Entry 3E4Z (X-ray diffraction, 2.28 A resolution); this record covers chains A and C.

# Chain A
Protein: Insulin-degrading enzyme
Source organism: Homo sapiens
Notes: EC 3.4.24.56
UniProtKB: Q5T5N2 (Q5T5N2_HUMAN); residues 42-1019 here = UniProt positions 42-1019
Amino-acid sequence (990 residues; each row starts with the number of its first residue):
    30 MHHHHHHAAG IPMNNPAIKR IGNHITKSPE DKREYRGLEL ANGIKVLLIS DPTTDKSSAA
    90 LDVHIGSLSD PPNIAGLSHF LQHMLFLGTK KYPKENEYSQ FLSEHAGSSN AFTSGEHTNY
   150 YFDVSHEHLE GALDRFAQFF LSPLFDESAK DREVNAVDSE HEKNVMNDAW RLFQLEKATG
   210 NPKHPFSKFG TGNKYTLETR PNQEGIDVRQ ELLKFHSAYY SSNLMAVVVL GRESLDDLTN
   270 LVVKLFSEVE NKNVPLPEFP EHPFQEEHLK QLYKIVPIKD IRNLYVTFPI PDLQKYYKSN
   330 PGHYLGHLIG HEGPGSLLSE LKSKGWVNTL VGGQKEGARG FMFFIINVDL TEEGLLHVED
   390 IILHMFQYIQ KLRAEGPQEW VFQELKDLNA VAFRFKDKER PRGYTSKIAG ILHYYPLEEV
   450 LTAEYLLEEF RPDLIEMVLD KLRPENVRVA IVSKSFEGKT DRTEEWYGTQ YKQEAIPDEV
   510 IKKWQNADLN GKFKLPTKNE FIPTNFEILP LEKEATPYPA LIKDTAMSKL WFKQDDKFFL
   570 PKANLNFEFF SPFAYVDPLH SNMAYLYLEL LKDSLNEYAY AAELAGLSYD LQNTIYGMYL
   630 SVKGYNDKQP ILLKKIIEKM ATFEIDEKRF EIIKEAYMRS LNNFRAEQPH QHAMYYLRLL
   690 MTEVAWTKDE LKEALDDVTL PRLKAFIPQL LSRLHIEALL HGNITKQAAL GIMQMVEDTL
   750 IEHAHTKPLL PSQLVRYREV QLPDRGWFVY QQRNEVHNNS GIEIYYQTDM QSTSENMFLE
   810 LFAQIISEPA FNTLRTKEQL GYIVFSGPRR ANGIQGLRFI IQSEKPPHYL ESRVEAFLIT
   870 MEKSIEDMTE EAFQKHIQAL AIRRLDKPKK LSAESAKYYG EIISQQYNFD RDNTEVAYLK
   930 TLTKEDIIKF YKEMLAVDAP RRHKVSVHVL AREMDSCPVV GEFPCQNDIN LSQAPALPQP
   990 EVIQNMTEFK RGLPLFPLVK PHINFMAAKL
Unresolved in the structure: 30-42, 680, 964-978, 1012-1019
Sequence notes: expression tag (30-41); engineered mutation L110 (Cys in Q5T5N2), Q111 (Glu in Q5T5N2), S171 (Cys in Q5T5N2), A178 (Cys in Q5T5N2), V257 (Cys in Q5T5N2), L414 (Cys in Q5T5N2), N573 (Cys in Q5T5N2), S590 (Cys in Q5T5N2), S789 (Cys in Q5T5N2), A812 (Cys in Q5T5N2), A819 (Cys in Q5T5N2), S904 (Cys in Q5T5N2), Y908 (Trp in Q5T5N2)

# Chain C
Protein: Insulin-like growth factor II
Source organism: Homo sapiens
UniProtKB: P01344 (IGF2_HUMAN); residues 1-67 here correspond to UniProt positions 25-91 (UniProt number = residue number + 24)
Amino-acid sequence (67 residues; numbered 1 to 67; the number before each row is that of its first residue):
     1 AYRPSETLCG GELVDTLQFV CGDRGFYFSR PASRVSRRSR GIVEECCFRS CDLALLETYC
    61 ATPAKSE
Unresolved in the structure: 4-12, 19-67
Swiss-Prot annotation at these positions:
  - region: A1 to F28 (B), S29 to R40 (C), G41 to A61 (A), T62 to E67 (D)
  - site (Important for interaction with integrin): R24, R34, R37, R38

# Interface between chain A and chain C
Pairs across the interface - 45 pairs, chain A then chain C:
  H108(A) with D15(C); T16(C), hydrogen bond (side chain-backbone)
  Q111(A) with D15(C), hydrogen bond (side chain-backbone); T16(C); L17(C)
  H112(A) with T16(C), hydrogen bond (side chain-backbone); L17(C), hydrogen bond (side chain-backbone); Q18(C)
  F115(A) with L17(C); Q18(C)
  S138(A) with Q18(C), hydrogen bond (backbone-side chain)
  N139(A) with T16(C); L17(C)
  A140(A) with T16(C); L17(C), hydrogen bond (backbone-backbone)
  F141(A) with D15(C)
  T142(A) with V14(C); D15(C), hydrogen bond (backbone-backbone)
  S143(A) with V14(C)
  E182(A) with Q18(C)
  E189(A) with D15(C); T16(C), hydrogen bond (side chain-backbone)
  W199(A) with L13(C), hydrophobic; V14(C); D15(C)
  F202(A) with L13(C)
  G219(A) with D15(C)
  T220(A) with D15(C), hydrogen bond
  G335(A) with Y2(C)
  G339(A) with A1(C), hydrogen bond (backbone-backbone)
  E341(A) with A1(C), hydrogen bond (side chain-backbone)
  L359(A) with A1(C), hydrogen bond (backbone-backbone)
  V360(A) with A1(C); R3(C)
  G361(A) with A1(C), hydrogen bond (backbone-backbone); Y2(C); R3(C), hydrogen bond (backbone-backbone)
  Q363(A) with R3(C)
  I374(A) with R3(C)
  Y609(A) with A1(C); Y2(C)
  R824(A) with L17(C); Q18(C)
  Y831(A) with T16(C), hydrogen bond; L17(C)
Also at the interface, not in a pair above, chain A (33 interface residues in all): S128, N193, A198, H336, G362, F820

# Summary
33 residues of chain A face 9 of chain C across their interface; the contacts include 15 hydrogen bonds. Among
the polar pairs are H108(A)-T16(C), Q111(A)-D15(C) and H112(A)-T16(C).
Chain A is Insulin-degrading enzyme and chain C is Insulin-like growth factor II, both from Homo sapiens; the
structure, Crystal structure of human insulin degrading enzyme in complex with insulin-like growth factor II,
was determined by X-ray diffraction, deposited together with 3HGZ, 2WK3 and 3E50.
